Entry 4UFV (X-ray diffraction, 1.75 A resolution); this record covers chain A.

[Chain A]
Name: Glycylpeptide N-tetradecanoyltransferase
From: Plasmodium vivax
Notes: EC 2.3.1.97
UniProtKB: A5K1A2 (A5K1A2_PLAVS); residue numbers follow UniProt; this construct covers 27-410
Chain sequence (385 residues; row label = number of the first residue in the row):
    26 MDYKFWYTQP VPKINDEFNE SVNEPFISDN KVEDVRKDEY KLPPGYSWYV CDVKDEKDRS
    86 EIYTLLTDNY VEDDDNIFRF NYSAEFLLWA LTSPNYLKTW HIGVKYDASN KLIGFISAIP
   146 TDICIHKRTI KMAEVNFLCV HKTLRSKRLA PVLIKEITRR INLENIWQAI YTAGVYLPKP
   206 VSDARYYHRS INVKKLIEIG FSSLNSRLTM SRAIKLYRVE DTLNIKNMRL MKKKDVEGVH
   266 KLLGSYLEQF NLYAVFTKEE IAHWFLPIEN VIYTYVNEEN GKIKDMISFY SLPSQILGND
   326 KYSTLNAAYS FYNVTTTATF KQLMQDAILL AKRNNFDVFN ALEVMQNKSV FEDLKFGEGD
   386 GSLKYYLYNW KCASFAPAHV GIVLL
Differences from the reference sequence: expression tag (26)
Metal / ion sites: Mg2+: L169 (together with 2-oxopentadecyl-CoA)
Ligand contacts:
  - 31A (N-[2-(3-methoxyphenyl)ethanimidoyl]-2-piperidin-4-yloxy-benzamide): V96, E97, D98, F103, R104, F105, Y107, T197, Y211, F226, Y315, L317, S319, L330, Y334, N365, A366, L367, L388, L409, L410
  - 2-oxopentadecyl-CoA (NHW): Y28, K29, F30, W31, N94, Y95, V96, V160, N161, F162, L163, C164, V165, L169, R170, S171, K172, R173, L174, A175, P176, I179, I182, T183, I186, N187, I191, W192, Q193, A194, Y196, T197, A198, V200, L202, Y393
From the paper describing this entry:
  - binding site for 31A: F105, Y107, Y211, S319, Y334, L410

[In short]
Bound to chain A: 2-oxopentadecyl-CoA and compound 31A. From the paper: a binding site for 31A at F105, Y107
and Y211 among others.
Chain A is Glycylpeptide N-tetradecanoyltransferase (Plasmodium vivax); the structure, Plasmodium vivax
N-myristoyltransferase in complex with a pyridyl inhibitor (compound 18), was determined by X-ray diffraction
together with 4UFW and 4UFX from the same study.
